PDB entry 7KCB | electron microscopy, 2.77 A resolution | chains A and B of the 4 polymer chains in the assembly

# Chain A (and B)
Protein: ADH1 isoform 1
From: Saccharomyces cerevisiae
Notes: chain B of this document is another copy of the same molecule, construct and numbering; everything in this record applies to it too
UniProt: A0A6A5Q6H9 (A0A6A5Q6H9_YEASX); residues 1-347 here correspond to UniProt positions 2-348 (UniProt number = residue number + 1)
Amino-acid sequence (347 residues; each row starts with the number of its first residue):
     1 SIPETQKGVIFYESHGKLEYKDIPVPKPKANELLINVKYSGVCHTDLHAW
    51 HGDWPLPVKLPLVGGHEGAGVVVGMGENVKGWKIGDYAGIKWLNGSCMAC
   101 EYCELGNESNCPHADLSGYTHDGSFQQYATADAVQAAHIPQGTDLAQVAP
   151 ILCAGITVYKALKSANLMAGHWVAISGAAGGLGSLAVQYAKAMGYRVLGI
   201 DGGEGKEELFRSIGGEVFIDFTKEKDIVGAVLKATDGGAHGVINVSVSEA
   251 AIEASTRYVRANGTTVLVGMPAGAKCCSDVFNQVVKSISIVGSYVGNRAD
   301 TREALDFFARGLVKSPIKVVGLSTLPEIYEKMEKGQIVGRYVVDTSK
Ion coordination: Zn2+ site 1: Cys43, His66, Cys153 (together with trifluoroethanol); Zn2+ site 2: Cys97, Cys100, Cys103, Cys111
Ligand contacts:
  - trifluoroethanol (ETF): Cys43, Thr45, Trp54, His66, Trp92, Cys153, Met270, Tyr294, Val295
  - NAD (nicotinamide-adenine-dinucleotide): Cys43, His44, Thr45, His48, Trp54, Cys153, Thr157, Ser176, Gly177, Ala179, Gly180, Gly181, Leu182, Gly183, Ile200, Asp201, Gly202, Lys206, Phe221, Val245, Ser246, Val247, Ser248, Ala251, Val268, Gly269, Met270, Pro271, Ser293, Tyr294, Val295, Met332, Gly335, Gly339, Arg340

# Chain A / chain B interface
Residue-residue contacts (15):
  Asn78(A) with Asn78(B)
  Met98(A) with Arg298(B), hydrogen bond (backbone-side chain)
  Ala99(A) with Arg302(B), hydrogen bond (backbone-side chain)
  Glu104(A) with Arg298(B); Ala299(B); Arg302(B), salt bridge
  Leu105(A) with Ala299(B), hydrophobic; Glu303(B)
  Arg298(A) with Met98(B), hydrogen bond (side chain-backbone); Glu104(B)
  Ala299(A) with Glu104(B); Leu105(B), hydrophobic
  Arg302(A) with Ala99(B), hydrogen bond (side chain-backbone); Glu104(B), salt bridge
  Glu303(A) with Leu105(B)
Interface residues without a listed pair, chain A (13 interface residues in all): Lys80, Cys100, Glu101, Cys103
Interface residues without a listed pair, chain B (13 interface residues in all): Lys80, Cys100, Glu101, Cys103

# Overview
Chain A and chain B each contribute 13 residues to their interface; the contacts include 4 hydrogen bonds and
2 salt bridges. Polar contacts include Glu104(A)-Arg302(B), Met98(A)-Arg298(B) and Ala99(A)-Arg302(B). Ligands
of chain A: NAD and trifluoroethanol. Cys43(A), His66(A) and Cys153(A) form the Zn2+ site 1.
Chain A and chain B are both ADH1 isoform 1 (Saccharomyces cerevisiae); the structure, Symmetry in Yeast
Alcohol Dehydrogenase 1 -Closed Form with NAD+ and Trifluoroethanol, was determined by electron microscopy
(same publication as 7KC2, 7KCQ and 7KJY).
